Entry 6Z1W (X-ray diffraction, 2.48 A resolution); this record covers chain A.

Chain A:
Molecule: Peroxisomal multifunctional enzyme type 2
Organism: Homo sapiens
Notes: EC 1.1.1.-, 4.2.1.107, 4.2.1.119
UniProt: P51659 (DHB4_HUMAN), isoform P51659-2; residues 2-120 here correspond to UniProt positions 643-761 (UniProt number = residue number + 641)
Amino-acid sequence (120 residues; numbered 1 to 120; the number before each row is that of its first residue):
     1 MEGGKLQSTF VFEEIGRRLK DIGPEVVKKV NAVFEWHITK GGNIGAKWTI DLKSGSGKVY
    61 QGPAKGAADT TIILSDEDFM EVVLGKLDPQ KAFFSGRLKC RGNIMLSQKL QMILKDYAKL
Not modelled in the structure: 1-5
Differences from the reference sequence: initiating methionine (1); engineered mutation Cys100 (Ala741 in P51659)
Ligand contacts: oxtoxynol-10 (OXN): Trp36, Phe79, Val82, Val83, Pro89, Gln90, Phe93, Phe94, Leu98, Ile104, Met105, Ser107, Gln108, Leu110, Gln111, Leu114, Lys115
Curated features (UniProtKB/Swiss-Prot):
  - modified residue: Lys28 (N6-acetyllysine)
What the authors report for this chain:
  - mutagenesis - V26F, N31D (Tm change 12 degC), N31D/E81K, N31D/S56D, K40N, G41D (Tm change 7 degC), I44E, S56D (Tm change 11 degC), S56D/E81K, K58D, K65E, A68P, E81K: increased stability
  - mutagenesis - N31D/S56D (Tm change 1 degC), S56E: decreased stability
  - mutagenesis - N31D/E81K, S56D/E81K: increased catalytic activity
  - mutagenesis - D116K: unchanged stability

Summary:
Chain A binds oxtoxynol-10. From the paper: V26F, N31D and N31D/E81K, among others, increase stability;
N31D/S56D and S56E reduce stability; 15 substitutions were tested in all.
Chain A is Peroxisomal multifunctional enzyme type 2 (Homo sapiens); the structure, Crystal structure of human
steroid carrier protein SL (SCP-2L) mutant A100C, was determined by X-ray diffraction, deposited together with
6Z1X.
